Entry 1N7M (X-ray diffraction, 1.80 A resolution); this record covers chains H and L.

Chain H:
Molecule: Germline Metal Chelatase Catalytic Antibody, chain H
Organism: Mus musculus, Homo sapiens
Notes: antibody fragment or engineered binder
Amino-acid sequence (213 residues; numbered 1 to 213; the number before each row is that of its first residue):
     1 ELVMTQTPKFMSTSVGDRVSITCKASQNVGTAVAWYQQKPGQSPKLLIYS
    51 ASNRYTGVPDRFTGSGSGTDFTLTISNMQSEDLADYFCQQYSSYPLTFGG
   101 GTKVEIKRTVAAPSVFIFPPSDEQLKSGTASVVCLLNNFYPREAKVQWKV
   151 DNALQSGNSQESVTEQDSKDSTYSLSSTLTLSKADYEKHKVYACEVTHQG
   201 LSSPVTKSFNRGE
Cystine bridges: Cys23-Cys88, Cys134-Cys194

Chain L:
Molecule: Germline Metal Chelatase Catalytic Antibody, chain L
Organism: Mus musculus, Homo sapiens
UniProt: P01857 (IGHG1_HUMAN); residues 115-216 here correspond to UniProt positions 1-102 (UniProt number = residue number - 114)
Amino-acid sequence (216 residues; numbered 1 to 216; the number before each row is that of its first residue):
     1 QVQLLESGAELVKPGASVKLSCKASGYTFTSYWMHWVKQRPGRGLEWIGR
    51 IDPNSGGTKYNEKFKSKATLTVDKPSSTAYMQLSSLTSEDSAVYYCTRRD
   101 SDYWGAGTTVTVSSASTKGPSVFPLAPSSKSTSGGTAALGCLVKDYFPEP
   151 VTVSWNSGALTSGVHTFPAVLQSSGLYSLSSVVTVPSSSLGTQTYICNVN
   201 HKPSNTKVDKKVEPKS
Cystine bridges: Cys22-Cys96, Cys141-Cys197
Curated features (UniProtKB/Swiss-Prot):
  - region: Glu213 to Ser216 (Hinge)

Interface between chain H and chain L:
Contacting residue pairs (51; chain H residue first):
  Glu1(H) with Lys63(L), salt bridge
  Tyr36(H) with Ser101(L); Trp104(L), hydrophobic
  Gln38(H) with Gln39(L), hydrogen bond; Tyr95(L), hydrogen bond
  Gln42(H) with Tyr95(L), hydrogen bond (backbone-side chain)
  Ser43(H) with Tyr95(L); Trp104(L); Gly105(L)
  Pro44(H) with Trp104(L)
  Leu46(H) with Ser101(L)
  Tyr55(H) with Asp102(L)
  Phe87(H) with Leu45(L), hydrophobic
  Tyr94(H) with Trp33(L); Trp47(L), hydrophobic; Lys59(L)
  Pro95(H) with Trp47(L), hydrophobic; Asn61(L)
  Leu96(H) with Trp47(L)
  Phe98(H) with Leu45(L); Trp47(L)
  Phe116(H) with Ala138(L), hydrophobic
  Phe118(H) with Leu125(L); Ala126(L); Ala138(L)
  Glu123(H) with Val122(L); Phe123(L); Pro124(L); Lys210(L), salt bridge
  Gln124(H) with Phe123(L); Lys144(L)
  Thr129(H) with Lys144(L)
  Ser131(H) with Leu142(L)
  Val133(H) with Leu125(L), hydrophobic
  Leu135(H) with Phe167(L), hydrophobic; Val182(L), hydrophobic
  Asn137(H) with His165(L), hydrogen bond; Thr184(L)
  Asn138(H) with His165(L), hydrogen bond
  Gln160(H) with Leu171(L), hydrogen bond (side chain-backbone); Gln172(L)
  Ser162(H) with Phe167(L); Pro168(L), hydrogen bond (side chain-backbone); Val170(L)
  Val163(H) with Pro168(L)
  Thr164(H) with Phe167(L)
  Ser174(H) with His165(L), hydrogen bond; Phe167(L)
  Leu175(H) with Phe167(L), hydrophobic
  Ser176(H) with Phe167(L)
  Glu213(H) with Ser216(L)
Interface residues without a listed pair, chain H (34 interface residues in all): Ser121, Glu161, Asp167
Interface residues without a listed pair, chain L (41 interface residues in all): His35, Val37, Glu46, Asp100, Tyr103, Thr136, Ala137, Leu139, Thr166, Ser180, Lys215

In short:
Chain H and chain L form an interface of 34 and 41 residues respectively; the contacts include 8 hydrogen
bonds and 2 salt bridges. Polar contacts include Glu1(H)-Lys63(L), Glu123(H)-Lys210(L) and Gln38(H)-Gln39(L).
Here chain H is Germline Metal Chelatase Catalytic Antibody, chain H and chain L is Germline Metal Chelatase
Catalytic Antibody, chain L, both from Mus musculus, Homo sapiens. Entry 1N7M (Germline 7G12 with
N-methylmesoporphyrin) was determined by X-ray diffraction, deposited together with 1NGX, 1NGW, 1NGY and 1NGZ.
